2NBJ - chains A and B of the 3 polymer chains in the assembly; structure by solution NMR.

[Chain A]
Protein: Chromosomal protein MC1
Organism: Methanosarcina thermophila CHTI-55
UniProtKB: A0A0E3KRH5 (A0A0E3KRH5_METTE); residues 1-93 here correspond to UniProt positions 2-94 (UniProt number = residue number + 1)
Amino-acid sequence (93 residues; row label = number of the first residue in the row):
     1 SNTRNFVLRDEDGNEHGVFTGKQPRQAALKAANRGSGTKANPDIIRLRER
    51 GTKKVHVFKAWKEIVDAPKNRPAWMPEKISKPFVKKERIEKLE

[Chain B]
Molecule: 15-nt DNA strand
Sequence (15 nucleotides; numbered 1 to 15; the number before each row is that of its first residue):
     1 AAAAACACACACCCA

[How chain A and chain B interact]
Pairs across the interface - 16 pairs, chain A then chain B:
  Arg4(A) - DA5(B)  phosphate contact
  Gln23(A) - DC6(B)  base contact
  Pro24(A) - DA5(B)  phosphate contact
  Pro24(A) - DC6(B)  phosphate contact
  Arg25(A) - DC6(B)  sugar contact
  Arg25(A) - DA7(B)  phosphate contact
  Lys54(A) - DA4(B)  phosphate contact
  Lys54(A) - DA5(B)  phosphate contact
  His56(A) - DA5(B)  phosphate contact
  Trp74(A) - DA15(B)  base contact
  Lys86(A) - DA5(B)  phosphate contact
  Lys86(A) - DC6(B)  phosphate contact
  Ile89(A) - DA4(B)  phosphate contact
  Ile89(A) - DA5(B)  sugar contact
  Lys91(A) - DA3(B)  sugar contact
  Lys91(A) - DA4(B)  phosphate contact
Also at the interface, not in a pair above, chain A (13 interface residues in all): Glu49, Glu90, Leu92
Also at the interface, not in a pair above, chain B (7 interface residues in all): DA2

[Overview]
13 residues of chain A face 7 of chain B across their interface.
Chain A is Chromosomal protein MC1 (Methanosarcina thermophila CHTI-55) and chain B is a 15-nt DNA strand; the
structure, DNA-archeal MC1 protein complex structure by NMR, was determined by solution NMR.
